PDB entry 7Z05 | X-ray diffraction, 2.33 A resolution | chain A

[Chain A]
Name: Non-structural protein 1
Organism: White bream virus
Reference sequence: Q008X6 (R1AB_WBV24); residues 1-260 here correspond to UniProt positions 1374-1633 (UniProt number = residue number + 1373)
Chain sequence (260 residues; row label = number of the first residue in the row):
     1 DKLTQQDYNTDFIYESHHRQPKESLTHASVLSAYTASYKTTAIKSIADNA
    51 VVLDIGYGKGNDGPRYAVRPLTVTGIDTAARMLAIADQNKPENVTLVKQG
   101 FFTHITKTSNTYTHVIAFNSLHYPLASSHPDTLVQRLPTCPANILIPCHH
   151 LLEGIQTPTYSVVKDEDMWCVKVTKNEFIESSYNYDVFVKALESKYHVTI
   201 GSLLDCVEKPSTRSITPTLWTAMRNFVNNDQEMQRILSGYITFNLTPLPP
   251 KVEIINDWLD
Not modelled in the structure: 1-21
Ligand contacts: S-adenosylhomocysteine (SAH): Lys39, Asp54, Ile55, Gly56, Tyr57, Gly58, Asn61, Asp62, Ile76, Asp77, Thr78, Ala79, Met82, Gly100, Phe101, Phe118, Asn119, Ser120, Tyr123, Pro124
What the authors report for this chain:
  - binding site for S-adenosylhomocysteine: Lys39, Gly58 to Asp62, Asp77, Tyr123
  - mutagenesis - K39A, D54A, D77A, E180A, Y240A: abolished catalytic activity
  - mutagenesis - D62A: decreased stability
  - mutagenesis - K59A: decreased catalytic activity
  - specificity-determining residues: His122, Tyr123, Glu180 (proposed by the authors, not directly observed)

[Summary]
Bound to chain A: S-adenosylhomocysteine. From the paper: a binding site for S-adenosylhomocysteine at Lys39,
Gly58 and Asp77 among others; K39A, D54A and D77A, among others, abolish catalytic activity; 7 substitutions
were tested in all.
Chain A is Non-structural protein 1 (White bream virus); the structure, White Bream virus
N7-Methyltransferase, was determined by X-ray diffraction, deposited together with 7Z2J.
